Entry 8BYS (electron microscopy, 3.28 A resolution); this record covers chains B and C of the 3 polymer chains in the assembly.

# Chain B (and C)
Name: S-layer homology domain-containing protein
Source organism: Veillonella parvula
Notes: chain C of this document is another copy of the same molecule, construct and numbering; everything in this record applies to it too
UniProt: A0A100YN03 (A0A100YN03_VEIPA); numbering as in UniProt (aligned over 1-420)
Chain sequence (428 residues; each row starts with the number of its first residue):
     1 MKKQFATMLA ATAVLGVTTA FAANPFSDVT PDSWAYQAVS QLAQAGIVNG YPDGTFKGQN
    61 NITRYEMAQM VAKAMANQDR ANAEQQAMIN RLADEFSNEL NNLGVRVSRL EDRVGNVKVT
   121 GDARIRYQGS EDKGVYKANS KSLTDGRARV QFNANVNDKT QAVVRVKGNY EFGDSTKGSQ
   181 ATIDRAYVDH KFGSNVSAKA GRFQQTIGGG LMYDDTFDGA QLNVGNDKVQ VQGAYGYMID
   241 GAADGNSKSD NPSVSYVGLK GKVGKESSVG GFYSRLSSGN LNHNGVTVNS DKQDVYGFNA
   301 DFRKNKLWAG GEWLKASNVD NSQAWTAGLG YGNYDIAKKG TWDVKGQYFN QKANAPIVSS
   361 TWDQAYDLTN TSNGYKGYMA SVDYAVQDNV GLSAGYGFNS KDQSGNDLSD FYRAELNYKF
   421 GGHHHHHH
Unresolved in the structure: 1-99, 422-428 (chain C: 1-99, 423-428)
Construct notes: expression tag (421-428)
Reported in the primary citation:
  - self-association interface (contacts with another copy of this molecule); pairs are residue here / residue on that copy: R113-G115 (backbone contact), R113-N116

# Chain B / chain C interface
Residue-residue contacts (60; chain B residue first):
  L103(B) with L103(C), hydrophobic
  R106(B) with V107(C)
  L110(B) with L110(C), hydrophobic; V114(C), hydrophobic
  D112(B) with G422(C)
  R113(B) with V114(C); G115(C), hydrogen bond (side chain-backbone)
  N116(B) with F420(C); G421(C); G422(C), hydrogen bond (side chain-backbone)
  V117(B) with V119(C); F420(C), hydrophobic
  A154(B) with F420(C), hydrophobic
  N155(B) with F420(C)
  V156(B) with D388(C); N389(C), hydrogen bond (backbone-side chain); V390(C), hydrophobic; Y418(C), hydrophobic; K419(C)
  N157(B) with Q387(C), hydrogen bond; D388(C), hydrogen bond (side chain-backbone)
  T160(B) with Q387(C), hydrogen bond
  A162(B) with F420(C), hydrophobic
  V164(B) with A148(C), hydrophobic; V150(C), hydrophobic; F420(C), hydrophobic
  Q180(B) with Q180(C)
  A181(B) with Q180(C), hydrogen bond (backbone-side chain); A181(C), hydrogen bond (backbone-backbone)
  T182(B) with G178(C); S179(C)
  I183(B) with G168(C); S179(C), hydrogen bond (backbone-backbone)
  A186(B) with A148(C), hydrophobic; Y170(C), hydrogen bond (backbone-side chain)
  V188(B) with Y418(C), hydrophobic
  H190(B) with Y418(C)
  A200(B) with I125(C), hydrophobic
  G201(B) with Y170(C); F172(C)
  R202(B) with Y170(C); D174(C); S179(C)
  D218(B) with E171(C); G173(C), hydrogen bond (side chain-backbone)
  Y237(B) with F172(C); G173(C)
  I239(B) with S175(C)
  A243(B) with S175(C), hydrogen bond (backbone-side chain)
  D244(B) with S175(C)
  G245(B) with S175(C), hydrogen bond (backbone-backbone)
  N246(B) with S175(C), hydrogen bond (backbone-side chain); T176(C), hydrogen bond (backbone-backbone)
  S247(B) with T176(C)
  K248(B) with K137(C); E171(C), salt bridge; F172(C); G173(C)
  N251(B) with G173(C), hydrogen bond (side chain-backbone); S175(C)
Interface residues without a listed pair, chain B (38 interface residues in all): F152, K159, F192, G219
Interface residues without a listed pair, chain C (36 interface residues in all): N116, K118, T120, A123, F152

# Summary
The interface between chain B and chain C involves 38 residues on one side and 36 on the other, with 16
hydrogen bonds and 1 salt bridge. Polar contacts include K248(B)-E171(C), R113(B)-G115(C) and N116(B)-G422(C).
From the paper: a self-association interface involving R113(B).
Both chains are S-layer homology domain-containing protein (Veillonella parvula). Entry 8BYS (Outer membrane
attachment porin OmpM1 from Veillonella parvula, native) was determined by electron microscopy together with
8BYM, 8BYT and 8BZ2 from the same study.
